3R06 - chains A and B; structure by X-ray diffraction, 2.50 A resolution.

# Chain A
Protein: anti-mouse CD3epsilon antibody 2C11 Fab light chain
Organism: Cricetulus migratorius
Notes: antibody fragment or engineered binder
Chain sequence (213 residues; each row starts with the number of its first residue):
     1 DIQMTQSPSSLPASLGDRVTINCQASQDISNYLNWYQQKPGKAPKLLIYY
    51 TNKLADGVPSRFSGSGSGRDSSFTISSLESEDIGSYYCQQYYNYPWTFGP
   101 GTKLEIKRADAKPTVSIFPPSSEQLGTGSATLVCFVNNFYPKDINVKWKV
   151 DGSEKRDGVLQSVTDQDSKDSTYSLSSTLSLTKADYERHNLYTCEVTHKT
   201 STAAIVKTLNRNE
Cystine bridges: Cys23-Cys88, Cys134-Cys194

# Chain B
Protein: anti-mouse CD3epsilon antibody 2C11 Fab heavy chain
Organism: Cricetulus migratorius
Notes: antibody fragment or engineered binder
Chain sequence (216 residues; numbered 1 to 226 plus 4 insertion-coded residues; 14 numbers in that range are skipped by the numbering (no residue carries them; nothing is unmodelled there); the number before each row is that of its first residue; a row labelled like 82A-82C holds insertion residues (82A, then the next letters in order)):
     1 EVQLVESGGGLVQPGKSLKLSCEASGFTFSGYGMHWVRQAPGRGLESVAY
    51 IT
   52A S
    53 SSINIKYADAVKGRFTVSRDNAKNLLFLQM
82A-82C NIL
    83 KSEDTAMYYCARFDWDK
   101 NYWGQGTMVTVSSAKTTAPSVYPLAPACDSTTSTTNTVTLGCLVKGYFPE
   151 PVTV
   156 IW
   162 NSGALTSG
   171 VHTFPSVLHS
   183 GLYSLSSSVTVPSS
   199 TW
   202 PSQTVTCNVAHPASSTTVDLKI
   226 E
Unresolved in the structure: 128-133
Cystine bridges: Cys22-Cys92, Cys142-Cys208

# How chain A and chain B interact
Residue-residue contacts - 67 pairs, chain A then chain B:
  Tyr36(A) with Phe95(B); Asn101(B), hydrogen bond; Trp103(B), hydrophobic
  Gln38(A) with Gln39(B), hydrogen bond
  Lys42(A) with Tyr91(B)
  Ala43(A) with Tyr91(B), hydrophobic
  Pro44(A) with Leu45(B), hydrophobic; Trp103(B)
  Leu46(A) with Asp98(B); Asn101(B)
  Tyr49(A) with Trp97(B); Asp98(B)
  Asp56(A) with Lys99(B)
  Tyr87(A) with Gln39(B)
  Gln89(A) with Phe95(B)
  Tyr94(A) with His35(B); Ser47(B); Ala49(B); Tyr50(B); Lys58(B)
  Pro95(A) with Ser47(B)
  Trp96(A) with His35(B); Ser47(B), hydrogen bond (backbone-side chain); Phe95(B), hydrophobic
  Phe98(A) with Leu45(B)
  Ser116(A) with Thr139(B)
  Phe118(A) with Leu124(B); Ala125(B); Pro126(B); Thr139(B)
  Ser121(A) with Tyr122(B); Pro123(B)
  Glu123(A) with Pro123(B)
  Gln124(A) with Tyr122(B); Lys145(B)
  Thr127(A) with Tyr122(B)
  Thr131(A) with Leu143(B); Lys145(B), hydrogen bond
  Val133(A) with Leu124(B), hydrophobic
  Phe135(A) with Leu124(B), hydrophobic; Leu140(B); Phe174(B), hydrophobic; Ser188(B); Ser189(B); Ser190(B)
  Asn137(A) with His172(B); Phe174(B); Ser190(B), hydrogen bond
  Asn138(A) with His172(B)
  Leu160(A) with Val177(B), hydrophobic; His179(B)
  Gln161(A) with Val177(B)
  Ser162(A) with Phe174(B); Pro175(B), hydrogen bond (side chain-backbone); Val177(B)
  Val163(A) with Pro175(B)
  Thr164(A) with Thr173(B); Phe174(B)
  Asp167(A) with His172(B), salt bridge
  Lys169(A) with Thr167(B); Ser168(B)
  Ser174(A) with His172(B), hydrogen bond; Phe174(B)
  Leu175(A) with Phe174(B)
  Ser176(A) with Phe174(B); Ser188(B), hydrogen bond
  Ser180(A) with Lys145(B), hydrogen bond
Other interface residues (no listed pair), chain A (41 interface residues in all): Asn34, Ala55, Tyr91, Pro119, Thr178
Other interface residues (no listed pair), chain B (44 interface residues in all): Val37, Arg43, Gly44, Glu46, Val48, Gly104, Ala127, Gly141, Leu178, Thr192

# Overview
The interface between chain A and chain B involves 41 residues on one side and 44 on the other; the contacts
include 9 hydrogen bonds and 1 salt bridge. Polar pairs include Asp167(A)-His172(B), Tyr36(A)-Asn101(B) and
Gln38(A)-Gln39(B).
Chain A is anti-mouse CD3epsilon antibody 2C11 Fab light chain and chain B is anti-mouse CD3epsilon antibody
2C11 Fab heavy chain, both from Cricetulus migratorius; the structure, Crystal structure of anti-mouse
CD3epsilon antibody 2C11 Fab fragment, was determined by X-ray diffraction, deposited together with 3R08.
